Entry 8H3V (electron microscopy, 4.50 A resolution (low resolution: residue-level contacts below are approximate; hydrogen-bond / salt-bridge calls are withheld)); this record covers chains 1 and G of the 15 polymer chains in the assembly.

== Chain 1 ==
Molecule: 125-nt DNA strand
Sequence (125 nucleotides; each row starts with the number of its first residue):
     1 GTTAAGTGTAATGCAAAAAACGCATATTCTCTATGCAAAAAACGCATTAA
    51 TACGAGAATTTTGTAGCTACTTATACAAAATTCAGGAAAATTTTTCTGTA
   101 TAATGGGAGCTGTCACGGATGCAGG
Disordered / not traced: 1-11, 124-125

== Chain G ==
Name: RNA polymerase sigma factor SigA
UniProtKB: P26683 (SIGA_NOSS1); residue numbers follow UniProt; this construct covers 1-390
Amino-acid sequence (390 residues; numbered 1 to 390; the number before each row is that of its first residue):
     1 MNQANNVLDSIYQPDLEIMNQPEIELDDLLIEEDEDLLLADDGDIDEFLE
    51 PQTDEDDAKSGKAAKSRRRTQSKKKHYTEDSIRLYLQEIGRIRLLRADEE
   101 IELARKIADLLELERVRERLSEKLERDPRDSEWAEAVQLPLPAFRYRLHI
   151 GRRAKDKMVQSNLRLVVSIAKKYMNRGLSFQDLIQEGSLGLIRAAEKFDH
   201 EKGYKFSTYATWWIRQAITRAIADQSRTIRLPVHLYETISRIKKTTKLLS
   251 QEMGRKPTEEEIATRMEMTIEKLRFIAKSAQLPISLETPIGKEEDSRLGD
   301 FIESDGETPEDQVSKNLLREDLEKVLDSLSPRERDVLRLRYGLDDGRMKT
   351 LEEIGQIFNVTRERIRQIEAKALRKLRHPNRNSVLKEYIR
Disordered / not traced: 1-76
UniProt features mapped onto this chain:
  - DNA-binding region: Leu351 to Ala370 (H-T-H motif)
  - motif: Asp182 to Gln185 (Interaction with polymerase core subunit RpoC)

== Interface between chain 1 and chain G ==
Pairs across the interface (31; chain 1 residue first):
  DT93(1) with His234(G); Lys272(G)
  DT94(1) with Pro232(G); His234(G)
  DT95(1) with Arg230(G); Val233(G)
  DT97(1) with Gln216(G)
  DG98(1) with Arg193(G); Lys197(G); Trp213(G); Gln216(G)
  DT99(1) with Tyr209(G); Trp212(G); Trp213(G); Gln216(G)
  DA100(1) with Asp199(G); Lys202(G); Tyr204(G); Thr208(G); Tyr209(G)
  DT101(1) with Tyr204(G); Thr208(G)
  DA102(1) with Ser207(G); Thr208(G)
  DA103(1) with Ser207(G)
  DT104(1) with Arg164(G); Leu165(G); Lys205(G)
  DG105(1) with Gly90(G); Arg164(G)
  DG106(1) with Arg83(G)
Other interface residues (no listed pair), chain G (27 interface residues in all): Asp80, Leu86, Arg91, Leu94, Arg220, Leu231

== Overview ==
13 residues of chain 1 and 27 residues of chain G are in contact.
Here chain 1 is a 125-nt DNA strand and chain G is RNA polymerase sigma factor SigA. Entry 8H3V (Cryo-EM
structure of the full transcription activation complex NtcA-NtcB-TAC) was determined by electron microscopy,
deposited together with 8H3Z and 8H40.
